PDB entry 7NMF | X-ray diffraction, 2.98 A resolution | chains A and B of the 5 polymer chains in the assembly

== Chain A ==
Name: MHC class I antigen
Source organism: Homo sapiens
Reference sequence: A0A411J078 (A0A411J078_HUMAN); residues 1-276 here correspond to UniProt positions 25-300 (UniProt number = residue number + 24)
Amino-acid sequence (276 residues; row label = number of the first residue in the row):
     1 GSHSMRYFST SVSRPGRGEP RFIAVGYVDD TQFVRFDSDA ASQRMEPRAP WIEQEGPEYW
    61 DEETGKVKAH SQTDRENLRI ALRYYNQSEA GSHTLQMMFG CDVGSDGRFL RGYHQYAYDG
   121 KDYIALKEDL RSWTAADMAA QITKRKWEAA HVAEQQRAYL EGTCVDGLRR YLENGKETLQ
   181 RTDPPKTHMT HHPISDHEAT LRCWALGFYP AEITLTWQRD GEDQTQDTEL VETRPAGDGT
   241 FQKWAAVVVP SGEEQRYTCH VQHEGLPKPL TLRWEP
Disulfides: C101-C164, C203-C259

== Chain B ==
Name: Human MHC Class I, beta 2 microglobulin
Source organism: Homo sapiens
Reference sequence: P61769 (B2MG_HUMAN); residues 1-99 here correspond to UniProt positions 21-119 (UniProt number = residue number + 20)
Amino-acid sequence (100 residues; numbered 0 to 99; the number before each row is that of its first residue; numbering starts at 0):
     0 MIQRTPKIQV YSRHPAENGK SNFLNCYVSG FHPSDIEVDL LKNGERIEKV EHSDLSFSKD
    60 WSFYLLYYTE FTPTEKDEYA CRVNHVTLSQ PKIVKWDRDM
Construct notes: initiating methionine (0)
Swiss-Prot annotation at these positions:
  - modified residue: Q2 (Pyrrolidone carboxylic acid)
  - glycosylation: I1 (N-linked (Glc) (glycation) isoleucine), K19 (N-linked (Glc) (glycation) lysine), K41 (N-linked (Glc) (glycation) lysine), K48 (N-linked (Glc) (glycation) lysine), K58 (N-linked (Glc) (glycation) lysine), K91 (N-linked (Glc) (glycation) lysine), K94 (N-linked (Glc) (glycation) lysine)
Disulfides: C25-C80

== How chain A and chain B interact ==
Contacting residue pairs - 54 pairs, chain A then chain B:
  F8(A) with F56(B), hydrophobic
  S9(A) with F56(B)
  T10(A) with F56(B); F62(B)
  V12(A) with S33(B)
  I23(A) with L54(B)
  V25(A) with D53(B)
  Y27(A) with S55(B); Y63(B), hydrogen bond
  Q32(A) with D53(B), hydrogen bond
  R35(A) with D53(B), salt bridge
  R48(A) with D53(B), salt bridge
  H93(A) with M0(B)
  T94(A) with H31(B)
  Q96(A) with H31(B), hydrogen bond; F56(B); W60(B), hydrogen bond (side chain-backbone); F62(B)
  M97(A) with F56(B)
  Q115(A) with W60(B)
  Y116(A) with W60(B)
  A117(A) with W60(B), hydrophobic
  D119(A) with M0(B); I1(B), hydrogen bond (backbone-backbone)
  G120(A) with H31(B)
  K121(A) with M0(B); I1(B)
  D122(A) with W60(B), hydrogen bond
  H192(A) with D98(B)
  R202(A) with D98(B), hydrogen bond (side chain-backbone); M99(B), hydrogen bond (side chain-backbone)
  W204(A) with D98(B); M99(B), hydrophobic
  V231(A) with Q8(B)
  E232(A) with K6(B), salt bridge; Q8(B), hydrogen bond (backbone-side chain); Y26(B); S28(B), hydrogen bond
  T233(A) with Y26(B)
  R234(A) with Q8(B), hydrogen bond; Y10(B); Y26(B); M99(B), hydrogen bond
  P235(A) with Y10(B), hydrogen bond (backbone-side chain); Y26(B)
  A236(A) with R12(B), hydrogen bond (backbone-side chain); N24(B), hydrogen bond (backbone-side chain)
  G237(A) with R12(B); L65(B)
  D238(A) with R12(B)
  Q242(A) with Y10(B); S11(B); R12(B), hydrogen bond (side chain-backbone)
  W244(A) with M99(B)
Interface residues without a listed pair, chain A (36 interface residues in all): M98, L206
Interface residues without a listed pair, chain B (24 interface residues in all): P14, D59

== Summary ==
Chain A and chain B form an interface of 36 and 24 residues respectively; the contacts include 16 hydrogen
bonds and 3 salt bridges. Polar contacts include R35(A)-D53(B), R48(A)-D53(B) and E232(A)-K6(B).
Here chain A is MHC class I antigen and chain B is Human MHC Class I, beta 2 microglobulin, both from Homo
sapiens. Entry 7NMF (Human MHC Class I, A24 Allele presenting QLPRLFPLL, Complex with 4C6 TCR, monoclinic
form) was determined by X-ray diffraction.
